7M2I - chains A and C of the 3 polymer chains in the assembly; structure by X-ray diffraction, 2.69 A resolution.

Chain A:
Protein: Monoclonal antibody (IgG) against KcsA, Fab heavy chain
Source organism: Mus musculus
Notes: antibody fragment or engineered binder
Chain sequence (219 residues; each row starts with the number of its first residue):
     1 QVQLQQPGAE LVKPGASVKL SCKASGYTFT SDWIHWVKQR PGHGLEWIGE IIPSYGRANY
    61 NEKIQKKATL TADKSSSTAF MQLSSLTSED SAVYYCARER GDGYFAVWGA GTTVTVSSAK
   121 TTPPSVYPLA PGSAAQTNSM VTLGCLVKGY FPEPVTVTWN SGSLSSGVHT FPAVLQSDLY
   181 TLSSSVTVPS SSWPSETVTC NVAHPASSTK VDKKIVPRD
Disulfide bonds: Cys-22/Cys-96, Cys-145/Cys-200

Chain C:
Protein: pH-gated potassium channel KcsA
Source organism: Streptomyces lividans
UniProtKB: P0A334 (KCSA_STRLI); residues 26-116 here = UniProt positions 26-116
Chain sequence (96 residues; each row starts with the number of its first residue):
    26 WRCAGAATVL LVIVLLAGSY LAVLAERGAP GAQLITYPRA LFWSVETATT VGYGDLYPVT
    86 LWGRLVAVVV MVAGITSFGL VTAALATWFV GQCQQQ
Disulfide bonds: Cys-28/Cys-118
Sequence notes: conflict Cys-28 (Ala in P0A334), Phe-67 (Trp in P0A334); expression tag (117-121)
Ion coordination: K+ site 1 near Thr-75 (its only coordinating residue here); K+ site 2: Thr-75, Val-76; K+ site 3: Gly-77, Tyr-78
Residues lining bound ligands:
  - 1EM ((1S)-2-hydroxy-1-[(nonanoyloxy)methyl]ethyl myristate): Leu-41, Ser-44, Tyr-45, Tyr-62, Pro-63, Arg-64, Leu-66, Phe-67, Val-70, Val-84, Thr-85, Leu-86, Arg-89, Leu-90, Val-93
  - nonan-1-ol (F09): Leu-46, Leu-49, Ala-50, Trp-87, Leu-90, Val-91, Val-94
UniProt features mapped onto this chain:
  - motif: Thr-75 to Asp-80 (Selectivity filter)
  - mutagenesis: Glu-71 (E71A: Prevents channel inactivation)
From the paper describing this entry:
  - conformationally variable residues (side-chain flip): Glu-71

Interface between chain A and chain C:
Residue-residue contacts (19; chain A residue first):
  Thr-30(A) with Tyr-45(C), hydrogen bond (backbone-side chain)
  Ser-31(A) with Tyr-62(C)
  Trp-33(A) with Arg-52(C); Tyr-62(C), hydrogen bond
  Glu-50(A) with Arg-52(C), salt bridge
  Ile-52(A) with Tyr-45(C); Leu-49(C), hydrophobic; Tyr-62(C)
  Ser-54(A) with Tyr-45(C)
  Tyr-55(A) with Leu-49(C), hydrophobic
  Arg-57(A) with Leu-49(C); Arg-52(C)
  Asn-59(A) with Arg-52(C), hydrogen bond (side chain-backbone); Gly-53(C)
  Glu-99(A) with Arg-52(C), salt bridge
  Gly-101(A) with Thr-61(C); Tyr-62(C), hydrogen bond (backbone-backbone); Pro-63(C)
  Asp-102(A) with Thr-61(C)
Interface residues without a listed pair, chain A (16 interface residues in all): His-35, Glu-62, Arg-100, Gly-103

Overview:
16 residues of chain A face 7 of chain C across their interface, with 4 hydrogen bonds and 2 salt bridges.
Among the polar pairs are Glu-50(A)/Arg-52(C), Glu-99(A)/Arg-52(C) and Thr-30(A)/Tyr-45(C). Nonan-1-ol and
compound 1EM are bound between chain A and chain C. From the paper: conformational variability at Glu-71(C).
Here chain A is Monoclonal antibody (IgG) against KcsA, Fab heavy chain (Mus musculus) and chain C is pH-gated
potassium channel KcsA (Streptomyces lividans). Entry 7M2I (Structural Snapshots of Intermediates in the
Gating of a K+ Channel) was determined by X-ray diffraction (same publication as 7M2H, 7M2J and 7RP0).
